Entry 8BP8 (electron microscopy, 2.70 A resolution); this record covers chains L and l of the 31 polymer chains in the assembly.

== Chain L ==
Name: Outer capsid glycoprotein VP7
Organism: Rotavirus A
UniProtKB: A0A1Q2TSM6 (A0A1Q2TSM6_9VIRU); residue numbers follow UniProt; this construct covers 1-326
Chain sequence (326 residues; row label = number of the first residue in the row):
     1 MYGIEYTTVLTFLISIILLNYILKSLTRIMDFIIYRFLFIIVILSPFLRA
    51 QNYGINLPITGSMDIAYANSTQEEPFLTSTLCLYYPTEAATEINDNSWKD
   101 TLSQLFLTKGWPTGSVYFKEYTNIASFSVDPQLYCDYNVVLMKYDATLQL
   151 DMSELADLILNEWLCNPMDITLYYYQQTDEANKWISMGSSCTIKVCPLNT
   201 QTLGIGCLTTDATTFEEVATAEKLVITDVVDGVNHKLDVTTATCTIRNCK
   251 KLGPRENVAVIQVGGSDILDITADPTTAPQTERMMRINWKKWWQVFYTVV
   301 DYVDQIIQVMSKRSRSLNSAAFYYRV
Not modelled in the structure: 1-50, 67-77
Disulfide bonds: Cys82-Cys135, Cys165-Cys249, Cys191-Cys244, Cys196-Cys207
Bound ions: Ca2+ site 1: Asp95 (shared with 3 residues of chain J); Ca2+ site 2: Glu154, Glu222, Leu224; Ca2+ site 3: Gly206, Thr214, Glu216 (shared with 1 residue of chain K); Ca2+ site 4: Asp228, Val229, Asp231 (shared with 1 residue of chain K); Ca2+ site 5: Asp301 (shared with 4 residues of chain J)

== Chain l ==
Name: Intermediate capsid protein VP6
Organism: Rotavirus A
UniProtKB: A2T3S6 (A2T3S6_9VIRU); residues 1-397 here = UniProt positions 1-397
Chain sequence (397 residues; numbered 1 to 397; the number before each row is that of its first residue):
     1 MDVLYSLSKTLKDARDKIVEGTLYSNVSDLIQQFNQMIITMNGNEFQTGG
    51 IGNLPIRNWNFNFGLLGTTLLNLDANYVETARNTIDYFVDFVDNVCMDEM
   101 VRESQRNGIAPQSDSLRKLSAIKFKRINFDNSSEYIENWNLQNRRQRTGF
   151 TFHKPNIFPYSASFTLNRSQPAHDNLMGTMWLNAGSEIQVAGFDYSCAIN
   201 APANIQQFEHIVPLRRVLTTATITLLPDAERFSFPRVINSADGATTWFFN
   251 PVILRPNNVEVEFLLNGQIINTYQARFGTIVARNFDTIRLSFQLMRPPNM
   301 TPAVAVLFPNAQPFEHHATVGLTLRIESAVCESVLADASETLLANVTSVR
   351 QEYAIPVGPVFPPGMNWTDLITNYSPSREDNLQRVFTVASIRSMLIK
Bound ions: Zn2+: His153 (shared with 1 residue of chain j; 1 residue of chain k)

== Chain L / chain l interface ==
Residue-residue contacts (28):
  Pro58(L) - Thr165(l)
  Pro58(L) - Leu166(l)
  Ile59(L) - Phe164(l)
  Ile59(L) - Thr165(l)
  Ile59(L) - Leu166(l)  hydrogen bond (backbone-backbone)
  Ile59(L) - Ala241(l)  hydrophobic
  Thr60(L) - Phe164(l)
  Thr60(L) - Thr165(l)  hydrogen bond
  Thr60(L) - Ala241(l)
  Gly61(L) - Ser163(l)
  Gly61(L) - Phe164(l)  hydrogen bond (backbone-backbone)
  Gly61(L) - Ala241(l)
  Ser62(L) - Ala162(l)
  Ser62(L) - Ser163(l)
  Ser62(L) - Phe164(l)
  Met63(L) - Ala162(l)  hydrogen bond (backbone-backbone)
  Met63(L) - Ser163(l)
  Met63(L) - Phe164(l)  hydrophobic
  Met63(L) - Met180(l)  hydrophobic
  Met63(L) - Arg236(l)
  Met63(L) - Ile238(l)  hydrophobic
  Asp64(L) - Tyr160(l)
  Ala66(L) - Asn239(l)
  Pro254(L) - Asp174(l)
  Pro254(L) - Gln312(l)
  Glu256(L) - Ala172(l)
  Pro279(L) - Pro313(l)  hydrophobic
  Arg313(L) - Pro171(l)
Also at the interface, not in a pair above, chain L (15 interface residues in all): Glu180, Asp274, Thr281
Also at the interface, not in a pair above, chain l (20 interface residues in all): Asn167, Trp181, Phe232, Asn310

== In short ==
The interface between chain L and chain l involves 15 residues on one side and 20 on the other, with 4
hydrogen bonds. Polar contacts include Thr60(L)-Thr165(l), Ile59(L)-Leu166(l) and Gly61(L)-Phe164(l).
Gly206(L), Thr214(L) and Glu216(L) form the Ca2+ site 3.
Here chain L is Outer capsid glycoprotein VP7 and chain l is Intermediate capsid protein VP6, both from
Rotavirus A. Entry 8BP8 (SPA of Trypsin untreated Rotavirus TLP spike) was determined by electron microscopy,
deposited together with 8CO6 and 8COA.
